PDB entry 6UE9 | electron microscopy, 2.90 A resolution | chains B and D of the 10 polymer chains in the assembly

== Chain B ==
Molecule: Immunoglobulin heavy constant alpha 2
From: Homo sapiens
UniProt: P01877 (IGHA2_HUMAN); residues 242-472 here correspond to UniProt positions 110-340 (UniProt number = residue number - 132)
Sequence (245 residues; row label = number of the first residue in the row):
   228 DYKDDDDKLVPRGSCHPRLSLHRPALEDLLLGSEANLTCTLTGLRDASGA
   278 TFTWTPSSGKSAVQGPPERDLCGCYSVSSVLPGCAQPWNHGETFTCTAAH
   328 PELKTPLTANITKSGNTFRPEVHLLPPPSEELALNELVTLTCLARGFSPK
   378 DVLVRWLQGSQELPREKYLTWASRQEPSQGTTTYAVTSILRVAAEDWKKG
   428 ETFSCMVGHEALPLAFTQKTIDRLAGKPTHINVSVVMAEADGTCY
Disordered / not traced: 228-241
Differences from the reference sequence: expression tag (228-241); conflict Leu451 (Met319 in P01877)
Disulfide bonds: Cys266-Cys323, Cys369-Cys432
Glycans and other covalent adducts: N-acetylglucosamine (NAG) linked to Asn337
Curated features (UniProtKB/Swiss-Prot):
  - glycosylation (N-linked (GlcNAc...) asparagine): Asn263, Asn337 (complex)

== Chain D ==
Molecule: Immunoglobulin J chain
From: Homo sapiens
UniProt: P01591 (IGJ_HUMAN); residues 1-137 here correspond to UniProt positions 23-159 (UniProt number = residue number + 22)
Sequence (137 residues; each row starts with the number of its first residue):
     1 QEDERIVLVDNKCKCARITSRIIRSSEDPNEDIVERNIRIIVPLNNRENI
    51 SDPTSPLRTRFVYHLSDLCKKCDPTEVELDNQIVTATQSNICDEDSATET
   101 CYTYDRNKCYTAVVPLVYGGETKMVETALTPDACYPD
Disordered / not traced: 1-3, 95-96
Disulfide bonds: Cys13-Cys101, Cys72-Cys92, Cys109-Cys134
Glycans and other covalent adducts: N-acetylglucosamine (NAG) linked to Asn49
Curated features (UniProtKB/Swiss-Prot):
  - modified residue: Gln1 (Pyrrolidone carboxylic acid)
  - glycosylation: Asn49 (N-linked (GlcNAc...) (complex) asparagine)

== How chain B and chain D interact ==
Contacting residue pairs (57):
  Glu254(B) with Tyr118(D)
  Asp255(B) with Tyr118(D), hydrogen bond
  Leu258(B) with Tyr118(D); Lys123(D); Val125(D), hydrophobic
  Gly259(B) with Tyr118(D)
  Arg346(B) with Asp132(D), salt bridge; Tyr135(D), hydrogen bond
  Glu389(B) with Pro115(D); Leu116(D); Val117(D), hydrogen bond (side chain-backbone)
  Thr429(B) with Pro53(D)
  Met433(B) with Val114(D), hydrophobic; Thr127(D)
  Ala438(B) with Tyr135(D), hydrogen bond (backbone-side chain)
  Pro440(B) with Pro131(D); Cys134(D); Tyr135(D)
  Leu441(B) with Thr111(D); Glu126(D)
  Phe443(B) with Val125(D), hydrophobic; Thr127(D); Ala128(D), hydrogen bond (backbone-backbone)
  Thr444(B) with Thr127(D); Ala128(D), hydrogen bond (side chain-backbone)
  Gln445(B) with Asp52(D), hydrogen bond; Thr127(D); Leu129(D)
  Thr447(B) with Asp52(D)
  Asp449(B) with Arg47(D), salt bridge
  Leu451(B) with Pro56(D), hydrophobic; Leu57(D), hydrophobic
  Asn459(B) with Thr59(D)
  Val460(B) with Thr59(D); Phe61(D), hydrophobic
  Ser461(B) with Thr59(D), hydrogen bond (backbone-backbone); Arg60(D); Phe61(D), hydrogen bond (backbone-backbone)
  Val462(B) with Phe61(D); Tyr63(D), hydrophobic
  Val463(B) with Phe61(D), hydrogen bond (backbone-backbone); Val62(D); Tyr63(D), hydrogen bond (backbone-backbone)
  Met464(B) with Ile38(D), hydrophobic; Tyr63(D)
  Ala465(B) with Tyr63(D), hydrogen bond (backbone-backbone); His64(D)
  Glu466(B) with Leu65(D); Ser66(D), hydrogen bond
  Ala467(B) with Arg36(D), hydrogen bond (backbone-side chain)
  Asp468(B) with Arg36(D)
  Gly469(B) with Arg36(D)
  Thr470(B) with Arg36(D)
  Cys471(B) with Val9(D), hydrophobic; Arg36(D); Cys69(D), disulfide
  Tyr472(B) with Cys69(D)
Also at the interface, not in a pair above, chain B (36 interface residues in all): Arg382, Leu384, Gly386, Ile448, Ala452
Also at the interface, not in a pair above, chain D (37 interface residues in all): Leu8, Val42, Asn45, Lys71
Inter-chain disulfides: Cys471(B)-Cys69(D)

== In short ==
36 residues of chain B face 37 of chain D across their interface, with 1 disulfide bond, 14 hydrogen bonds and
2 salt bridges. Among the polar pairs are Arg346(B)-Asp132(D), Asp449(B)-Arg47(D) and Asp255(B)-Tyr118(D).
Covalently linked N-acetylglucosamine: at Asn337(B). N-acetylglucosamine is covalently linked to Asn49(D).
Here chain B is Immunoglobulin heavy constant alpha 2 and chain D is Immunoglobulin J chain, both from Homo
sapiens. Entry 6UE9 (Structure of tetrameric sIgA complex (Class 2)) was determined by electron microscopy
(same publication as 6UE7, 6UE8 and 6UEA).
